PDB entry 6MSR | X-ray diffraction, 1.55 A resolution | chains A and B of the 3 polymer chains in the assembly

# Chain A (and B)
Molecule: pRO-2.5
Source organism: synthetic construct
Notes: chain B of this document is another copy of the same molecule, construct and numbering; everything in this record applies to it too
Chain sequence (76 residues; row label = number of the first residue in the row; numbering starts at 0):
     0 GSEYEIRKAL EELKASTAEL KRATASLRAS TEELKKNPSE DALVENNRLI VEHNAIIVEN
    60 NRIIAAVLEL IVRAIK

# Interface between chain A and chain B
Contacting residue pairs (34; chain A residue first):
  E39(A) - P37(B)
  E39(A) - S38(B)
  E39(A) - L42(B)
  L42(A) - L42(B)  hydrophobic
  V43(A) - K34(B)
  V43(A) - P37(B)  hydrophobic
  V43(A) - L42(B)  hydrophobic
  N46(A) - L42(B)
  N46(A) - N45(B)  hydrogen bond
  N46(A) - N46(B)  hydrogen bond
  N46(A) - I49(B)
  V50(A) - L26(B)  hydrophobic
  V50(A) - T30(B)
  E51(A) - R27(B)  salt bridge
  N53(A) - H52(B)  hydrogen bond
  N53(A) - N53(B)  hydrogen bond
  A54(A) - R27(B)
  I56(A) - I56(B)  hydrophobic
  V57(A) - L19(B)  hydrophobic
  V57(A) - T23(B)
  V57(A) - H52(B)
  N60(A) - N59(B)  hydrogen bond
  N60(A) - N60(B)  hydrogen bond
  N60(A) - I63(B)
  I63(A) - I63(B)  hydrophobic
  A64(A) - L12(B)  hydrophobic
  L67(A) - L67(B)  hydrophobic
  L67(A) - I70(B)  hydrophobic
  E68(A) - L9(B)
  E68(A) - K13(B)
  V71(A) - I5(B)  hydrophobic
  V71(A) - L9(B)  hydrophobic
  I74(A) - I74(B)  hydrophobic
  K75(A) - E2(B)
Also at the interface, not in a pair above, chain A (21 interface residues in all): R47, I49, I70
Also at the interface, not in a pair above, chain B (30 interface residues in all): L33, E39, V66, A73

# In short
21 residues of chain A face 30 of chain B across their interface, with 6 hydrogen bonds and 1 salt bridge.
Polar pairs include E51(A)-R27(B), N46(A)-N45(B) and N46(A)-N46(B).
Chain A and chain B are both pRO-2.5 (synthetic construct); the structure, Crystal structure of pRO-2.5, was
determined by X-ray diffraction.
